7PE8 - chains E and G of the 5 polymer chains in the assembly; structure by electron microscopy, 3.20 A resolution.

[Chain E]
Protein: Rapamycin-insensitive companion of mTOR
From: Homo sapiens
UniProt: Q6R327 (RICTR_HUMAN); numbering as in UniProt (aligned over 1-1708)
Chain sequence (1708 residues; each row starts with the number of its first residue):
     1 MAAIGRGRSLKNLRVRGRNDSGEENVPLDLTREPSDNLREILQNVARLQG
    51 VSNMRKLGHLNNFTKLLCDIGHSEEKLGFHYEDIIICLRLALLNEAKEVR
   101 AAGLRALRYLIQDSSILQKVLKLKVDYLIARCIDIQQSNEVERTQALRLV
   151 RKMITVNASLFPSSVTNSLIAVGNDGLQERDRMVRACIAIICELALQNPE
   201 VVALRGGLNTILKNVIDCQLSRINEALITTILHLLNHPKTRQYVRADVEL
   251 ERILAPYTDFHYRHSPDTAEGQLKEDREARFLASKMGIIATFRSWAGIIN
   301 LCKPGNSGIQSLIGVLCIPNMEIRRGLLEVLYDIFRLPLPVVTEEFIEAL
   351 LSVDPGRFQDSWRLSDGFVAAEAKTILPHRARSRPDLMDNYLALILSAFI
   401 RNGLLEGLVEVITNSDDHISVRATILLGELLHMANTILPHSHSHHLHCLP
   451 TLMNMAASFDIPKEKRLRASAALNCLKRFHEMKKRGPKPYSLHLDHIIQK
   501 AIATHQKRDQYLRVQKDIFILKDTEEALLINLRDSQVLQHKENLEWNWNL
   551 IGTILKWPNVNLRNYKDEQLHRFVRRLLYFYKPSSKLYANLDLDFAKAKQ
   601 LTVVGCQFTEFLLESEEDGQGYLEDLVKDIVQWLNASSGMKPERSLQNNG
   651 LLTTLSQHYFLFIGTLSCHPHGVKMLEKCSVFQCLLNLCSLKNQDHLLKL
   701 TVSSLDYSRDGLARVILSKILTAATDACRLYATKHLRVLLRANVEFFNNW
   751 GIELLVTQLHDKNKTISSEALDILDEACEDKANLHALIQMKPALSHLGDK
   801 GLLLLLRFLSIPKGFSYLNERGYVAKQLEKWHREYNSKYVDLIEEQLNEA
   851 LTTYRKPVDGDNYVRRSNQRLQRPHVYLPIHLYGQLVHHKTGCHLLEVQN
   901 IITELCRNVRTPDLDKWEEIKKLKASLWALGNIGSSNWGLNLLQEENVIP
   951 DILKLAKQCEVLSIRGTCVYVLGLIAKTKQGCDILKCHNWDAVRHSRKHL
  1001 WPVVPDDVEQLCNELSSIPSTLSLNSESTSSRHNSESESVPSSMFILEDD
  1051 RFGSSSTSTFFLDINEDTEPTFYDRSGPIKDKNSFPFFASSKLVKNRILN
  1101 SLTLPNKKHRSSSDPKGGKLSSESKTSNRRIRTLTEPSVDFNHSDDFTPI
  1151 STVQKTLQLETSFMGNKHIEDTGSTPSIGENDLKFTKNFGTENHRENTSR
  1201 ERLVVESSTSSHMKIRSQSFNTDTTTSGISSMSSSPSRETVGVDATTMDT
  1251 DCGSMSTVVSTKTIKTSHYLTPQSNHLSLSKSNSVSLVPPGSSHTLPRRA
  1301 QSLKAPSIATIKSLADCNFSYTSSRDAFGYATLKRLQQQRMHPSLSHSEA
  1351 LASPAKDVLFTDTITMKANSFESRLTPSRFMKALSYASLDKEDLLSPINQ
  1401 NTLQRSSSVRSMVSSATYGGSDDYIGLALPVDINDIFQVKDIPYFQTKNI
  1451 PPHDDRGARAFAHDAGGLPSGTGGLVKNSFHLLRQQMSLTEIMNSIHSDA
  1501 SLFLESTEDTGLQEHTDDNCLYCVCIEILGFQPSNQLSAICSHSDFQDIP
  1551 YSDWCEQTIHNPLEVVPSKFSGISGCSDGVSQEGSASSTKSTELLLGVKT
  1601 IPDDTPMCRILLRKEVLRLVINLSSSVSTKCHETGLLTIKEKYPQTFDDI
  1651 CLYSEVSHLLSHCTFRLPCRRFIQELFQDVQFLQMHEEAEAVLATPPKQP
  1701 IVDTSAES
Not modelled in the structure: 1-24, 511-519, 858-871, 1006-1422, 1449-1478, 1495-1509, 1537-1606, 1695-1708
Bound ions: Zn2+: His1515, Cys1520, Cys1523, Cys1651
Small-molecule neighbours: acetyl group (ACE): Arg293, Trp295, Tyr391, Leu847, Tyr970
Curated features (UniProtKB/Swiss-Prot):
  - binding site (ATP): Asn543, Arg572, Arg576
  - binding site (Zn(2+)): His1515, Cys1520, Cys1523, Cys1651
  - modified residue: Ser21 (Phosphoserine), Ser35 (Phosphoserine), Ser265 (Phosphoserine), Lys1092 (N6-acetyllysine), Lys1095 (N6-acetyllysine), Thr1103 (Phosphothreonine), Lys1116 (N6-acetyllysine), Lys1119 (N6-acetyllysine), Lys1125 (N6-acetyllysine), Thr1135 (Phosphothreonine), Ser1138 (Phosphoserine), Ser1162 (Phosphoserine), Ser1219 (Phosphoserine), Ser1235 (Phosphoserine), Thr1271 (Phosphothreonine), Ser1274 (Phosphoserine), Ser1278 (Phosphoserine), Ser1282 (Phosphoserine), Ser1284 (Phosphoserine), Thr1295 (Phosphothreonine) and 16 more in UniProt
  - cross-link: Lys274 (Glycyl lysine isopeptide (Lys-Gly) (interchain with G-Cter in ubiquitin))
  - mutagenesis: Lys274 (K274G: Abolishes deubiquitination by USP9X and increases interaction with MTOR. No effect on interaction with SIN1), Lys1080 to Lys1082 (In M1; does not affect acetylation), Lys1092 to Lys1095 (In M2; decreased acetylation and activity of the mTORC2 complex), Lys1107 to Lys1108 (In M3; does not affect acetylation), Lys1116 to Lys1125 (In M4; decreased acetylation and activity of the mTORC2 complex), Thr1135 (T1135A: Impaired phosphorylation by RPS6KB1, leading to increased activity of the mTORC2 complex), Ser1235 (S1235A: Impaired phosphorylation by GSK3B in response to stress, leading to increased mTORC2 activity; S1235D: Mimics phosphorylation; decreased activity of mTORC2), Thr1695 (T1695G: Reduced GSK3-mediated phosphorylation, reduced interaction with FBXW7, reduced FBXW7-mediated ubiquitination and increased stability)

[Chain G]
Protein: Target of rapamycin complex 2 subunit MAPKAP1
From: Homo sapiens
UniProt: Q9BPZ7 (SIN1_HUMAN); numbering as in UniProt (aligned over 1-522)
Chain sequence (522 residues; each row starts with the number of its first residue):
     1 MAFLDNPTIILAHIRQSHVTSDDTGMCEMVLIDHDVDLEKIHPPSMPGDS
    51 GSEIQGSNGETQGYVYAQSVDITSSWDFGIRRRSNTAQRLERLRKERQNQ
   101 IKCKNIQWKERNSKQSAQELKSLFEKKSLKEKPPISGKQSILSVRLEQCP
   151 LQLNNPFNEYSKFDGKGHVGTTATKKIDVYLPLHSSQDRLLPMTVVTMAS
   201 ARVQDLIGLICWQYTSEGREPKLNDNVSAYCLHIAEDDGEVDTDFPPLDS
   251 NEPIHKFGFSTLALVEKYSSPGLTSKESLFVRINAAHGFSLIQVDNTKVT
   301 MKEILLKAVKRRKGSQKVSGPQYRLEKQSEPNVAVDLDSTLESQSAWEFC
   351 LVRENSSRADGVFEEDSQIDIATVQDMLSSHHYKSFKVSMIHRLRFTTDV
   401 QLGISGDKVEIDPVTNQKASTKFWIKQKPISIDSDLLCACDLAEEKSPSH
   451 AIFKLTYLSNHDYKHLYFESDAATVNEIVLKVNYILESRASTARADYFAQ
   501 KQRKLNRRTSFSFQKEKKSGQQ
Not modelled in the structure: 1, 37-83, 147-522
Covalently attached groups: acetyl group (ACE) linked to Ala2
Curated features (UniProtKB/Swiss-Prot):
  - binding site (a 1,2-diacyl-sn-glycero-3-phospho-(1D-myo-inositol-3,4,5-trisphosphate)): Arg393, Lys428, Lys464
  - modified residue: Ala2 (N-acetylalanine), Thr86 (Phosphothreonine), Ser128 (Phosphoserine), Ser186 (Phosphoserine), Ser315 (Phosphoserine), Ser356 (Phosphoserine), Thr398 (Phosphothreonine), Ser510 (Phosphoserine)
  - natural variant: Arg81 (R81T: In ovarian cancer)
  - mutagenesis: Arg83 (R83A: Specifically abolishes ability of the mTORC2 complex to catalyze phosphorylation of SGK1, without affecting AKT1), Glu236 to Asp244 (Decreased ability of the mTORC2 complex to catalyze phosphorylation of AKT1), His287 (H287A: Does not affect interaction with KRAS), Leu291 (L291D: Decreased interaction with KRAS), Arg311 (R311E: Does not affect interaction with KRAS), Arg312 (R312E: Decreased interaction with KRAS)

[Interface between chain E and chain G]
Pairs across the interface (76; chain E residue first):
  Arg108(E) - Asp35(G)  salt bridge
  Gln137(E) - Ser84(G)
  Glu140(E) - Met26(G)
  Leu147(E) - Val30(G)  hydrophobic
  Arg148(E) - Met29(G)
  Arg148(E) - Val30(G)
  Arg148(E) - Asp35(G)  salt bridge
  Arg151(E) - Val30(G)
  Arg151(E) - Leu31(G)
  Arg151(E) - Ile32(G)  hydrogen bond (side chain-backbone)
  Arg151(E) - Asp35(G)  salt bridge
  Arg151(E) - Val36(G)
  Lys152(E) - Asp35(G)
  Thr155(E) - Val36(G)  hydrogen bond (side chain-backbone)
  Arg182(E) - Thr24(G)
  Arg182(E) - Met26(G)
  Met183(E) - Met26(G)  hydrophobic
  Arg185(E) - His18(G)
  Arg185(E) - Asp22(G)  salt bridge
  Arg185(E) - Asp23(G)  salt bridge
  Ala186(E) - Cys27(G)  hydrophobic
  Ala186(E) - Val30(G)  hydrophobic
  Ala189(E) - His18(G)
  Cys192(E) - Ile14(G)  hydrophobic
  Glu193(E) - Leu11(G)
  Leu196(E) - Ile10(G)  hydrophobic
  Leu196(E) - Leu11(G)  hydrophobic
  Leu220(E) - Ser21(G)
  Arg222(E) - Gln16(G)
  Arg222(E) - Ser17(G)
  Arg222(E) - Thr20(G)
  Arg222(E) - Ser21(G)
  Ile223(E) - His18(G)
  Ile223(E) - Ser21(G)
  Glu225(E) - His13(G)
  Ala226(E) - Ser17(G)
  Leu227(E) - His18(G)
  Thr229(E) - Leu4(G)
  Thr230(E) - Ile14(G)
  His233(E) - Asp5(G)  hydrogen bond (side chain-backbone)
  His233(E) - Ile10(G)
  Asn236(E) - Asp5(G)
  Arg293(E) - Ala2(G)  hydrogen bond (backbone-backbone)
  Trp295(E) - Ala2(G)
  Glu844(E) - Phe3(G)
  Leu847(E) - Phe3(G)  hydrophobic
  Asn848(E) - Phe3(G)  hydrogen bond (side chain-backbone)
  Asn848(E) - Leu4(G)
  Asn848(E) - Ile9(G)
  Thr852(E) - Ala2(G)
  Thr852(E) - Leu4(G)
  Thr853(E) - His13(G)
  Tyr854(E) - Ile9(G)
  Tyr854(E) - Ala12(G)
  Tyr854(E) - His13(G)
  Arg855(E) - Gln16(G)
  Trp917(E) - Asp5(G)
  Trp917(E) - Pro7(G)
  Lys924(E) - Asp5(G)  salt bridge
  Ser963(E) - Asp5(G)  hydrogen bond
  Thr967(E) - Phe3(G)
  Glu1633(E) - Arg89(G)  salt bridge
  Leu1637(E) - Thr86(G)
  Leu1637(E) - Arg89(G)
  Leu1637(E) - Leu90(G)
  Thr1638(E) - Leu93(G)
  Lys1640(E) - Leu90(G)
  Glu1641(E) - Leu93(G)
  Glu1641(E) - Arg94(G)
  Glu1641(E) - Arg97(G)
  Phe1672(E) - Thr86(G)
  Phe1672(E) - Arg89(G)
  Glu1675(E) - Ser84(G)
  Glu1675(E) - Thr86(G)
  Leu1676(E) - Thr86(G)
  Gln1678(E) - Ser84(G)  hydrogen bond
Other interface residues (no listed pair), chain E (52 interface residues in all): Thr144, Leu851, Pro857, Tyr970
Other interface residues (no listed pair), chain G (38 interface residues in all): Asn6, Arg15, Asn85, Ala87

[In short]
52 residues of chain E face 38 of chain G across their interface, with 7 hydrogen bonds and 7 salt bridges.
Polar pairs include Arg108(E)-Asp35(G), Arg148(E)-Asp35(G) and Arg151(E)-Asp35(G). Bound to chain E: acetyl
group. Covalently linked acetyl group: at Ala2(G).
Here chain E is Rapamycin-insensitive companion of mTOR and chain G is Target of rapamycin complex 2 subunit
MAPKAP1, both from Homo sapiens. Entry 7PE8 (cryo-EM structure of DEPTOR bound to human mTOR complex 2,
focussed on one protomer) was determined by electron microscopy (same publication as 7PE7, 7PE9, 7PEA, 7PEB
and 7PEC).
